PDB entry 3GIA | X-ray diffraction, 2.32 A resolution | chain A

[Chain A]
Molecule: Uncharacterized protein MJ0609
Organism: Methanocaldococcus jannaschii
UniProt: Q58026 (Y609_METJA); numbering as in UniProt (aligned over 1-435)
Sequence (444 residues; each row starts with the number of its first residue):
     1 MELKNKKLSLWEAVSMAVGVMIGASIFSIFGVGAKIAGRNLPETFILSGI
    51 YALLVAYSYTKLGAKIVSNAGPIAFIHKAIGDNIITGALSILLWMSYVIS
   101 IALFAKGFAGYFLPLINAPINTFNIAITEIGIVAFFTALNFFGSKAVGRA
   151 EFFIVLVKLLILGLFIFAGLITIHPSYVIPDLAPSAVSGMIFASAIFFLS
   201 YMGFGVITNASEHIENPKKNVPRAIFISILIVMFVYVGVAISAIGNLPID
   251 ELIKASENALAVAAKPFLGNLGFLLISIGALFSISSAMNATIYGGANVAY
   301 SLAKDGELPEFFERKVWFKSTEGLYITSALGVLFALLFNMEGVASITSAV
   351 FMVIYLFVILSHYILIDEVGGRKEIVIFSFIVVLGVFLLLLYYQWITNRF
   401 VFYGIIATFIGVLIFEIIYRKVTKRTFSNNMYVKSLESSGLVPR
Not modelled in the structure: 1-2, 436-444
Construct notes: expression tag (436-444)
Reported in the primary citation:
  - contacts within the chain: Gly19-Lys158 (backbone contact), Lys158-Ser283 (hydrogen bond)

[Summary]
From the paper: contacts within the chain involving Gly19, Lys158 and Ser283.
Chain A is Uncharacterized protein MJ0609 (Methanocaldococcus jannaschii); the structure, Crystal Structure of
ApcT Transporter, was determined by X-ray diffraction, deposited together with 3GI9.
